PDB entry 1M6X | X-ray diffraction, 2.80 A resolution | chains J and D of the 10 polymer chains in the assembly

Chain J:
Molecule: Symmetrized FRT site
Sequence (20 nucleotides; row label = number of the first residue in the row):
    14 TTTAAAAGAA TAGGAACTTC

Chain D:
Protein: Flp recombinase
Source organism: Saccharomyces cerevisiae
Notes: fragment: Flpe
UniProt: P03870 (FLP_YEAST); numbering as in UniProt (aligned over 1-423)
Amino-acid sequence (423 residues; each row starts with the number of its first residue):
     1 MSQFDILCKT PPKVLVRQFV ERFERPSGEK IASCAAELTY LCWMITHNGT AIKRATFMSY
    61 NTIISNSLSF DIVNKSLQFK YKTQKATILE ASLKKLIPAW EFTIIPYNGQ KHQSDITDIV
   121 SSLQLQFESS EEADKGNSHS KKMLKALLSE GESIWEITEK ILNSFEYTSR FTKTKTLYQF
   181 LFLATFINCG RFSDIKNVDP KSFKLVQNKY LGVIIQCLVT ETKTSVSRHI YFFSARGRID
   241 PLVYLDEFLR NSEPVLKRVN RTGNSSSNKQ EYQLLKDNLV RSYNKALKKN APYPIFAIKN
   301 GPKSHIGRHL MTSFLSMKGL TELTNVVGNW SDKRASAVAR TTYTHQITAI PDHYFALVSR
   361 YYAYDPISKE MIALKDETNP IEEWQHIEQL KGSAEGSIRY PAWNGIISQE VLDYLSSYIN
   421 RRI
Disordered / not traced: 1, 109-113, 130-136, 265-268, 390-394, 423
Construct notes: engineered mutation Ser2 (Pro in P03870), Ser33 (Leu in P03870), Asn108 (Tyr in P03870), Pro294 (Ser in P03870); modified residue (343)
Modified / non-standard residues: Tyr343 (o-phosphotyrosine; PTR)
Curated features (UniProtKB/Swiss-Prot):
  - active site: Tyr343 (O-(3'-phospho-DNA)-tyrosine intermediate)
  - mutagenesis: His305 (H305L/P: Inactive and weakened DNA binding; H305Q: Reduced activity), Arg308 (R308G: Inactive and weakened DNA binding), Tyr343 (Y343F/S: No strand cleavage or recombination)

Interface between chain J and chain D:
Contacting residue pairs (41; chain J residue first):
  DA19(J) - Asn108(D)  phosphate contact
  DA20(J) - Tyr60(D)  sugar contact
  DA20(J) - Lys82(D)  phosphate contact
  DA20(J) - Thr83(D)  phosphate contact
  DA20(J) - Gln84(D)  phosphate contact
  DG21(J) - Trp43(D)  phosphate contact
  DG21(J) - His47(D)  salt bridge to the phosphate
  DG21(J) - Thr56(D)  sugar contact
  DG21(J) - Tyr60(D)  hydrogen bond to the phosphate
  DG21(J) - Lys82(D)  hydrogen bond to the base
  DA22(J) - Lys53(D)  salt bridge to the phosphate
  DA22(J) - Ala55(D)  sugar contact
  DA22(J) - Thr56(D)  hydrogen bond to the phosphate
  DA22(J) - Lys223(D)  sugar contact
  DA23(J) - Ala55(D)  phosphate contact
  DA23(J) - Arg191(D)  phosphate contact
  DA23(J) - Ser193(D)  hydrogen bond to the phosphate
  DA23(J) - Thr222(D)  phosphate contact
  DA23(J) - Lys223(D)  sugar contact
  DT24(J) - Arg191(D)  phosphate contact
  DT24(J) - Phe192(D)  hydrogen bond to the phosphate
  DT24(J) - Ser193(D)  hydrogen bond to the phosphate
  DT24(J) - Ser304(D)  sugar contact
  DT24(J) - His305(D)  hydrogen bond to the phosphate
  DA25(J) - Asn284(D)  hydrogen bond to the phosphate
  DA25(J) - Asn300(D)  hydrogen bond to the phosphate
  DA25(J) - Gly301(D)  phosphate contact
  DA25(J) - Pro302(D)  phosphate contact
  DA25(J) - Lys303(D)  hydrogen bond to the phosphate
  DA25(J) - Ser304(D)  hydrogen bond to the phosphate
  DA25(J) - His305(D)  hydrogen bond to the phosphate
  DG26(J) - Arg281(D)  hydrogen bond to the base
  DG26(J) - Lys288(D)  salt bridge to the phosphate
  DG26(J) - Ile298(D)  phosphate contact
  DG26(J) - Lys299(D)  hydrogen bond to the phosphate
  DG26(J) - Asn300(D)  hydrogen bond to the phosphate
  DG26(J) - Gly301(D)  phosphate contact
  DG26(J) - Lys303(D)  salt bridge to the phosphate
  DG27(J) - Arg281(D)  hydrogen bond to the base
  DG27(J) - Lys299(D)  salt bridge to the phosphate
  DA28(J) - Arg281(D)  base contact
Also at the interface, not in a pair above, chain J (11 interface residues in all): DA29
Also at the interface, not in a pair above, chain D (29 interface residues in all): Ser59, Val280, Lys285

In short:
11 residues of chain J face 29 of chain D across their interface, with 16 hydrogen bonds and 5 salt bridges.
Polar contacts include DG21(J)-Lys82(D), DG26(J)-Arg281(D) and DG27(J)-Arg281(D). From UniProt: active-site
residue Tyr343(D) and 3 mutagenesis sites on chain D.
Chain J is Symmetrized FRT site and chain D is Flp recombinase (Saccharomyces cerevisiae); the structure,
Flpe-Holliday Junction Complex, was determined by X-ray diffraction.
